PDB entry 3QQO | X-ray diffraction, 2.90 A resolution | chains C and E of the 6 polymer chains in the assembly

== Chain C ==
Name: Hemagglutinin
Source organism: Influenza A virus
Notes: fragment: HA1 chain
Reference sequence: C7S226 (C7S226_I57A0); aligned to UniProt positions 15-339 over residues 10-329 (the alignment contains insertions or deletions, so no single offset holds)
Chain sequence (327 residues; numbered 9 to 330 plus 7 insertion-coded residues; 2 numbers in that range are skipped by the numbering (no residue carries them; nothing is unmodelled there); the number before each row is that of its first residue; a row labelled like 116A-116C holds insertion residues (116A, then the next letters in order)):
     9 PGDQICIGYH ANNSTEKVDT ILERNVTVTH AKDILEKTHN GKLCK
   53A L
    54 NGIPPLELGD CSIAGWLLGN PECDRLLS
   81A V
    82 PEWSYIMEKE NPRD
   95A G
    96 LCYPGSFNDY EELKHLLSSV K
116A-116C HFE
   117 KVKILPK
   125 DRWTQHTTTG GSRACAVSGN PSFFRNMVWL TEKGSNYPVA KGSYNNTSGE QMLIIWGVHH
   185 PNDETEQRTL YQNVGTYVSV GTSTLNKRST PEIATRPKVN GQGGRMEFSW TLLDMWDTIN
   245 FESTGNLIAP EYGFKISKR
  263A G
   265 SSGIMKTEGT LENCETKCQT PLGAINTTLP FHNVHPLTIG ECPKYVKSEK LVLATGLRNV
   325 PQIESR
Unresolved in the structure: 326-330
Differences from the reference sequence: expression tag (9)
Disulfides: Cys52-Cys278, Cys64-Cys76, Cys97-Cys139, Cys282-Cys306
Glycans and other covalent adducts: N-acetylglucosamine (NAG) linked to Asn290

== Chain E ==
Name: Hemagglutinin
Source organism: Influenza A virus
Notes: fragment: HA1 chain
Reference sequence: C7S226 (C7S226_I57A0); the construct lacks a stretch of the UniProt sequence and is renumbered around it, so the offset changes along the chain: 10-53 = UniProt 15-58; 54-81 = UniProt 60-87; 82-95 = UniProt 89-102; 96-116 = UniProt 104-124; 3 more segments
Chain sequence (327 residues; each row starts with the number of its first residue; note: 1 number in that range is skipped by the numbering (no residue carries it; nothing is unmodelled there); a row labelled like 116A-116C holds insertion residues (116A, then the next letters in order)):
     9 PGDQICIGYH ANNSTEKVDT ILERNVTVTH AKDILEKTHN GKLCK
   53A L
    54 NGIPPLELGD CSIAGWLLGN PECDRLLS
   81A V
    82 PEWSYIMEKE NPRD
   95A G
    96 LCYPGSFNDY EELKHLLSSV K
116A-116C HFE
   117 KVKILPK
   125 DRWTQHTTTG GSRACAVSGN PSFFRNMVWL TEKGSNYPVA KGSYNNTSGE QMLIIWGVHH
   185 PNDETEQRTL YQNVGTYVSV GTSTLNKRST PEIATRPKVN GQGGRMEFSW TLLDMWDTIN
   245 FESTGNLIAP EYGFKISKR
  263A G
   264 SSGIMKTEGT LENCETKCQT PLGAINTTLP FHNVHPLTIG ECPKYVKSEK LVLATGLRNV
   324 PQIESR
Unresolved in the structure: 325-329
Differences from the reference sequence: expression tag (9)
Disulfides: Cys52-Cys277, Cys64-Cys76, Cys97-Cys139, Cys281-Cys305

== How chain C and chain E interact ==
Contacting residue pairs (23):
  His184(C) with Asn210(E), hydrogen bond
  Glu216(C) with Asn210(E), hydrogen bond (backbone-side chain); Lys211(E); Arg212(E), hydrogen bond (side chain-backbone)
  Ile217(C) with Ser203(E), hydrogen bond (backbone-side chain); Arg212(E), hydrogen bond (backbone-side chain)
  Ala218(C) with Ser203(E); Val204(E); Asn210(E)
  Thr219(C) with Ser203(E); Gly205(E); Asn244(E), hydrogen bond (backbone-side chain)
  Arg220(C) with Thr206(E); Asn210(E), hydrogen bond; Asn244(E)
  Pro221(C) with Thr206(E); Asp241(E); Thr242(E); Asn244(E)
  Val223(C) with Ser207(E)
  Arg229(C) with Thr206(E), hydrogen bond (side chain-backbone); Ser207(E); Leu209(E)
Also at the interface, not in a pair above, chain E (13 interface residues in all): Glu246

== Summary ==
Chain C and chain E form an interface of 9 and 13 residues respectively, with 8 hydrogen bonds. Polar contacts
include His184(C)-Asn210(E), Glu216(C)-Asn210(E) and Glu216(C)-Arg212(E). N-acetylglucosamine is covalently
linked to Asn290(C).
Chain C and chain E are both Hemagglutinin (Influenza A virus); the structure, Crystal structure of HA2 R106H
mutant of H2 hemagglutinin, acidic pH form, was determined by X-ray diffraction together with 3QQB, 3QQE and
3QQI from the same study.
